PDB entry 8W7S | electron microscopy, 7.39 A resolution (low resolution: residue-level contacts below are approximate; hydrogen-bond / salt-bridge calls are withheld) | chains B and F of the 16 polymer chains in the assembly

== Chain B ==
Protein: DNA replication complex GINS protein PSF2
Source organism: Saccharomyces cerevisiae S288C
UniProt: P40359 (PSF2_YEAST); residues 1-213 here = UniProt positions 1-213
Sequence (213 residues; row label = number of the first residue in the row):
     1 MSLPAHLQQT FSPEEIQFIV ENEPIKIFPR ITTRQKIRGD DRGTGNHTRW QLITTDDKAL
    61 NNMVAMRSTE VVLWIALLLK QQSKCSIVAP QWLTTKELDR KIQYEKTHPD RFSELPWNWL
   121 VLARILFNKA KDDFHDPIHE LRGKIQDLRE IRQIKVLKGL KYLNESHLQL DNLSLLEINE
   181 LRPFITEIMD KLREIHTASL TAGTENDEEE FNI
Unresolved in the structure: 39-46, 202-213

== Chain F ==
Protein: DNA polymerase alpha-binding protein
Source organism: Saccharomyces cerevisiae S288C
UniProt: Q01454 (CTF4_YEAST); numbering as in UniProt (aligned over 1-927)
Sequence (927 residues; numbered 1 to 927; the number before each row is that of its first residue):
     1 MVSVIDKLVF DFGGKTLVSL APDNNTLCVA NKNGLTKILK TNNPEEEPET LDSSKLVSSI
    61 KCYSNSHFLM TTMQGDALRY NIDSSQEELL ARFALPLRDC CVIHSGKMAV FGGDDLELIL
   121 LELDDETHKK HAIKIDEQVS QISYNSQMNI LAVSMINGKV QIFSLTSTIP NKVHELNDYI
   181 VANSYDDTHR DKILSNMMDD IDKDNDNDLS ETADPDENNV ADPEFCAANR ICTRVAWHPK
   241 GLHFALPCAD DTVKIFSIKG YSLQKTLSTN LSSTKAHFID LQFDPLRGTY IAAVDLNNKL
   301 TVWNWETSEI HYTREFKRKI TNIAWKIQAD SKTLDLVLGT WSGSIAIVQN LAESVVSNIP
   361 DQSVAESSTK HGLFVDSESD LENLEGNDDI NKSDKLFSDI TQEANAEDVF TQTHDGPSGL
   421 SEKRKYNFED EEDFIDDDDG AGYISGKKPH NEHSYSRVHK THSFPISLAN TGKFRYMPFS
   481 PAGTPFGFTD RRYLTMNEVG YVSTVKNSEQ YSITVSFFDV GRFREYHFED LFGYDLCFLN
   541 EKGTLFGQSK TGQIQYRPHD SIHSNWTKII PLQAGERITS VAATPVRVIV GTSLGYFRSF
   601 NQFGVPFAVE KTSPIVALTA QNYRVFSVHY SQFHGLSYSL SELGTSSKRY YKRECPLPMS
   661 LPNINSDMKK DANLDYYNFN PMGIKSLFFS SYGDPCIFGS DNTLLLLSKW RSPEESKWLP
   721 ILDSNMEIWK MSGGKETTDI HVWPLALAYD TLNCILVKGK HIWPEFPLPL PSEMEIRMPV
   781 FVKSKLLEEN KAILNKKNEI GADTEAEEGE EDKEIQIPVS MAAEEEYLRS KVLSELLTDT
   841 LENDGEMYGN ENEVLAALNG AYDKALLRLF ASACSDQNVE KALSLAHELK QDRALTAAVK
   901 ISERAELPSL VKKINNIREA RYEQQLK
Unresolved in the structure: 1-472, 665-669, 792-813, 924-927
Curated features (UniProtKB/Swiss-Prot):
  - modified residue: Ser-377 (Phosphoserine), Ser-379 (Phosphoserine), Ser-398 (Phosphoserine), Thr-401 (Phosphothreonine), Thr-411 (Phosphothreonine), Ser-463 (Phosphoserine)

== Chain B / chain F interface ==
Pairs across the interface (5; chain B residue first):
  Arg-30(B) with Phe-518(F); Asp-519(F); Val-520(F)
  Lys-36(B) with Met-847(F)
  Ile-37(B) with Met-847(F)
Other interface residues (no listed pair), chain B (4 interface residues in all): Arg-38
Other interface residues (no listed pair), chain F (5 interface residues in all): Tyr-848

== Summary ==
Chain B and chain F form an interface of 4 and 5 residues respectively.
Chain B is DNA replication complex GINS protein PSF2 and chain F is DNA polymerase alpha-binding protein, both
from Saccharomyces cerevisiae S288C; the structure, Yeast replisome in state IV, was determined by electron
microscopy (same publication as 8KG6, 8KG8, 8KG9 and 8W7M).
